9IU0 - chains U and X of the 16 polymer chains in the assembly; structure by electron microscopy, 5.18 A resolution (low resolution: residue-level contacts below are approximate; hydrogen-bond / salt-bridge calls are withheld).

== Chain U (and X) ==
Molecule: ATP synthase subunit b
Source organism: Chloroflexus aurantiacus J-10-fl
Notes: chain X of this document is another copy of the same molecule, construct and numbering; everything in this record applies to it too
UniProtKB: A9WGS8 (ATPF_CHLAA); numbering as in UniProt (aligned over 1-164)
Chain sequence (164 residues; row label = number of the first residue in the row):
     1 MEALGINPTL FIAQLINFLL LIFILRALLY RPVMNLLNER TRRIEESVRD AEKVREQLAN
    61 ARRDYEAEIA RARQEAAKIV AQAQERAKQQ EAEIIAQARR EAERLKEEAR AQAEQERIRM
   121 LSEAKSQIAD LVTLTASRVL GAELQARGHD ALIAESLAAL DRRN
Not modelled in the structure: 1-16, 160-164 (chain X: 1-8, 161-164)

== Chain U / chain X interface ==
Pairs across the interface (36):
  R42(U) with E52(X)
  E46(U) with E52(X); R55(X)
  R49(U) with R55(X); E56(X)
  D50(U) with R55(X)
  K53(U) with L58(X); A59(X); R62(X)
  E56(U) with R62(X)
  N60(U) with E66(X); I69(X)
  D64(U) with I69(X); R73(X)
  A67(U) with R73(X)
  R71(U) with A77(X)
  E75(U) with V80(X); Q84(X)
  Q90(U) with I95(X)
  E101(U) with A109(X)
  E116(U) with A124(X)
  E143(U) with R147(X)
  Q145(U) with A146(X); R147(X)
  A146(U) with E143(X); A146(X); R147(X)
  R147(U) with A146(X)
  H149(U) with E143(X)
  L152(U) with V139(X); A142(X); E143(X)
  I153(U) with V139(X)
  S156(U) with T135(X); R138(X); V139(X)
Also at the interface, not in a pair above, chain U (31 interface residues in all): Q57, E68, A72, I79, A83, R86, I94, Q112, G148
Also at the interface, not in a pair above, chain X (29 interface residues in all): A51, A76, A87, E91, A98, A102, M120

== Overview ==
The interface between chain U and chain X involves 31 residues on one side and 29 on the other.
Both chains are ATP synthase subunit b (Chloroflexus aurantiacus J-10-fl). Entry 9IU0 (Chloroflexus
aurantiacus ADP-bound ATP synthase, state 3, focused refinement of FO and peripheral stalk) was determined by
electron microscopy together with 9ITJ, 9ITK, 9ITL, 9ITM, 9ITN, 9ITO and 11 further entries from the same
study.
